8ELM - chain A; structure by X-ray diffraction, 2.19 A resolution.

[Chain A]
Protein: Flavin reductase (NADPH)
From: Homo sapiens
Notes: EC 1.5.1.30, 1.3.1.24
UniProtKB: P30043 (BLVRB_HUMAN); residues 1-206 here = UniProt positions 1-206
Sequence (206 residues; row label = number of the first residue in the row):
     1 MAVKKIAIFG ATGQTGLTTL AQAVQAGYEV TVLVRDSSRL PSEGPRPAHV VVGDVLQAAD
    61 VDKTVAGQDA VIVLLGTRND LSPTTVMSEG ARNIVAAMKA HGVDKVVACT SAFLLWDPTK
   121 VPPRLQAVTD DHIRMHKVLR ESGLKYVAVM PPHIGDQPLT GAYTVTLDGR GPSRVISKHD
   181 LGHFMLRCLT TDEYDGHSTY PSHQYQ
Not modelled in the structure: 1
Metal / ion sites: Na+ near Thr12 (its only coordinating residue here)
UniProt features mapped onto this chain:
  - active site (S-nitroso-cysteine intermediate): Cys109, Cys188
  - binding site (NADP(+)): Gly10, Thr12, Gly13, Gln14, Thr15, Arg35, Ser38, Arg39, Asp54, Val55, Leu75, Gly76, Arg78, Met87, Cys109, His132, His153, Ile154
  - modified residue (Phosphoserine): Ser42, Ser82
  - natural variant: Ser111 (S111L: Risk factor for thrombocytosis)
  - mutagenesis: Gln14 to Gly16 (Abolished binding to NAD(P)H and S-nitroso-CoA, leading to abolished NAD(P)H-dependent reductase and a S-nitroso-CoA-dependent nitrosyltransferase activities), Gln14 (Q14R: Increased affinity for coenzyme A), Arg78 (R78A: Induces both an increase in active site micro-millisecond motions and an increase in the rate constants of coenzyme-binding; R78G: Decreased affinity for coenzyme A), Cys109 (C109R: Abolished S-nitroso-CoA-dependent nitrosyltransferase activity; when associated with R-188), Ser111 (S111A: Abolished NAD(P)H-dependent reductase activity), His153 (H153A: Reduced affinity for biliverdin), Cys188 (C188R: Abolished S-nitroso-CoA-dependent nitrosyltransferase activity; when associated with R-109)
Reported in the primary citation:
  - conformationally variable residues (loop rearrangement, order/disorder transition, side-chain flip): Val34 to Arg46, Arg78, Leu115 to Gln126, His153 to Ile176
  - mutagenesis - S111A, T164S: decreased catalytic activity

[Overview]
From UniProt: active-site residues Cys109 and Cys188, 18 NADP+-binding residues and 8 mutagenesis sites. The
paper reports that S111A and T164S reduce catalytic activity; conformational variability at Val34, Arg78 and
Leu115 among others.
Chain A is Flavin reductase (NADPH) (Homo sapiens); the structure, Apo human biliverdin reductase beta (293K),
was determined by X-ray diffraction (same publication as 8ELL).
